PDB entry 7JGR | electron microscopy, 3.90 A resolution | chains A and I of the 9 polymer chains in the assembly

Chain A:
Name: Origin recognition complex subunit 1
From: Drosophila melanogaster
UniProt: O16810 (ORC1_DROME); residues 440-924 here = UniProt positions 440-924
Amino-acid sequence (488 residues; each row starts with the number of its first residue):
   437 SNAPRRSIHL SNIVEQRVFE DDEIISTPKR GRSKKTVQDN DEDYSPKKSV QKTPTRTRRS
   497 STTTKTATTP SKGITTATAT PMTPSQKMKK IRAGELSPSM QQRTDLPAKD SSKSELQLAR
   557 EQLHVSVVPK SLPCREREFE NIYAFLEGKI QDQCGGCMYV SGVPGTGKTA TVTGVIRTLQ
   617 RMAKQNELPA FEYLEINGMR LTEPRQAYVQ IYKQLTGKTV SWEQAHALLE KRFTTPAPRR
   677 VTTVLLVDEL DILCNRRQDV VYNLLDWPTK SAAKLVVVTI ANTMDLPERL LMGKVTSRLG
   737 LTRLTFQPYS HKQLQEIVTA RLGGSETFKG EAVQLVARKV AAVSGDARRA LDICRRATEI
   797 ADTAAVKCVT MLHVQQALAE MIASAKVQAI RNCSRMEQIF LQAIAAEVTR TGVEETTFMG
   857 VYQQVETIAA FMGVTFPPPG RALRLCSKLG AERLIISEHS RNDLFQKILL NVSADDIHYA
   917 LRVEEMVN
Disordered / not traced: 437-518, 920-924
Differences from the reference sequence: expression tag (437-439)
Bound ions: Mg2+: Thr605 (together with ATP)
Ligand contacts:
  - ATP (adenosine-5'-triphosphate), molecule 1: Val561, Val563, Val564, Pro565, Leu568, Pro569, Arg571, Val599, Pro600, Gly601, Thr602, Gly603, Lys604, Thr605, Ala606, Glu685, Asn718, Tyr745, Ile753, Arg757, Ala783, Arg784, Leu787
  - ATP, molecule 2: Tyr698, Lys730, Arg734
Curated features (UniProtKB/Swiss-Prot):
  - binding site (ATP): Val564, Gly598 to Ala606, Glu685, Asn718, Arg784
  - binding site (Mg(2+)): Asp684, Glu685
  - modified residue: Ser533 (Phosphoserine)
What the authors report for this chain:
  - mutagenesis - S657A/Q660A: unchanged binding to DNA
  - catalytic residues: Asp684
  - mutagenesis - D684A: abolished catalytic activity on ATP

Chain I:
Molecule: 84-nt DNA strand
Sequence (84 nucleotides; numbered 8 to 91; the number before each row is that of its first residue):
     8 TTTGTGCACT TGCCTGCAGG CCTTTTGAAA AGCAAGCATA AAAGATCTAA ACATAAAATC
    68 TGTAAAATAA CAAGATGTAA AGAT
Disordered / not traced: 8-34, 69-91

Interface between chain A and chain I:
Contacting residue pairs - 7 pairs, chain A then chain I:
  Lys525(A) - DA64(I)  salt bridge to the phosphate
  Arg528(A) - DA63(I)  salt bridge to the phosphate
  Asn691(A) - DT55(I)  phosphate contact
  Arg692(A) - DT53(I)  base contact
  Arg692(A) - DC54(I)  hydrogen bond to the sugar
  Arg692(A) - DT55(I)  hydrogen bond to the phosphate
  Arg693(A) - DT55(I)  phosphate contact
Also at the interface, not in a pair above, chain A (6 interface residues in all): Ser521

In short:
The interface between chain A and chain I involves 6 residues on one side and 5 on the other; the contacts
include 2 hydrogen bonds and 2 salt bridges. Polar pairs include Arg692(A)-DC54(I), Arg692(A)-DT55(I) and
Lys525(A)-DA64(I). Ligands of chain A: ATP. From the paper: the catalytic residue Asp684(A); D684A of chain A
abolishes catalytic activity on ATP.
Here chain A is Origin recognition complex subunit 1 (Drosophila melanogaster) and chain I is an 84-nt DNA
strand. Entry 7JGR (Structure of Drosophila ORC bound to DNA (84 bp) and Cdc6) was determined by electron
microscopy together with 7JGS, 7JK2, 7JK3, 7JK4, 7JK5 and 7JK6 from the same study.
